7JRG - chains M and S of the 20 polymer chains in the assembly; structure by electron microscopy, 3.20 A resolution.

[Chain M]
Molecule: Mitochondrial-processing peptidase subunit beta, mitochondrial isoform X1
Organism: Vigna radiata var. radiata
UniProtKB: A0A1S3TWG4 (A0A1S3TWG4_VIGRR); residues 1-527 here = UniProt positions 1-527
Chain sequence (527 residues; numbered 1 to 527; the number before each row is that of its first residue):
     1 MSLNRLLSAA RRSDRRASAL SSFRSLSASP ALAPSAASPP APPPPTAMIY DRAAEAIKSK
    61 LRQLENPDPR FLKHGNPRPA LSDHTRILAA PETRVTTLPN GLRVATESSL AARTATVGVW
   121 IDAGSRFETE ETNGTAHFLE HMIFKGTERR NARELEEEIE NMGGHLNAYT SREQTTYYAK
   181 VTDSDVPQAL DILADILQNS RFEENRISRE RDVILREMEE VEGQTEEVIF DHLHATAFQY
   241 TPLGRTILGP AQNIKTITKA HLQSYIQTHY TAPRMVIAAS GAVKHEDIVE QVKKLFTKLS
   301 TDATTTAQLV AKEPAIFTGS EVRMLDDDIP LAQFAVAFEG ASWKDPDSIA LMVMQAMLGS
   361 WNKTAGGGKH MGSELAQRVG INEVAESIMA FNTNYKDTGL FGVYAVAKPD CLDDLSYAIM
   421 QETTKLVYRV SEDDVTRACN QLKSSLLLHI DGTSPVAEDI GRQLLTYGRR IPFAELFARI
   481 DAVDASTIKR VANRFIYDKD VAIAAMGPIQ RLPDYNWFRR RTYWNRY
Not modelled in the structure: 1-40
Bound ions: Zn2+: His137, His141, Glu217
Ligand contacts: 1,2-diacyl-sn-glycero-3-phosphocholine (PC1): Tyr497, Asp498, Tyr523, Asn525
Reported in the primary citation:
  - catalytic residues: His137, His141, Glu217
  - catalytic residues: Glu140 (by similarity / conservation)

[Chain S]
Molecule: cytochrome b-c1 complex subunit 8
Organism: Vigna radiata var. radiata
UniProtKB: A0A1S3U9S5 (A0A1S3U9S5_VIGRR); residues 1-72 here = UniProt positions 1-72
Chain sequence (72 residues; each row starts with the number of its first residue):
     1 MGKQIVPVKS VIYALSPFQQ KVMTGLWKDL PTKIHHKVSE NWISATLLLG PLVGTYAYVQ
    61 NYLEKEKLHH RY
Not modelled in the structure: 1-2
Ligand contacts:
  - 1,2-Distearoyl-sn-glycerophosphoethanolamine (3PE): Asn41, Ala45, Leu48, Leu49
  - 1,2-diacyl-sn-glycero-3-phosphocholine (PC1): Lys21, Val22, Met23, Thr24, Trp27

[Interface between chain M and chain S]
Contacting residue pairs - 27 pairs, chain M then chain S:
  Gln239(M) with Leu15(S)
  Thr318(M) with Leu15(S)
  Gly319(M) with Leu15(S); Ser16(S), hydrogen bond (backbone-backbone)
  Ser320(M) with Ala14(S)
  Glu321(M) with Ile12(S); Tyr13(S); Ala14(S), hydrogen bond (backbone-backbone)
  Val322(M) with Ile12(S); Tyr13(S), hydrophobic
  Arg323(M) with Val11(S); Ile12(S), hydrogen bond (backbone-backbone)
  Met324(M) with Ser10(S); Val11(S), hydrophobic
  Leu325(M) with Pro7(S), hydrophobic; Lys9(S); Ser10(S), hydrogen bond (backbone-backbone)
  Asp326(M) with Lys9(S), salt bridge
  Asp327(M) with Pro7(S)
  Asp500(M) with Ser16(S); Phe18(S); Gln19(S)
  Gln510(M) with Pro7(S)
  Tyr515(M) with Ser16(S); Pro17(S)
  Asn516(M) with Pro17(S)
  Arg519(M) with Phe18(S)
Interface residues without a listed pair, chain S (13 interface residues in all): Val8

[Summary]
The interface between chain M and chain S involves 16 residues on one side and 13 on the other, with 4
hydrogen bonds and 1 salt bridge. Polar pairs include Asp326(M)-Lys9(S), Gly319(M)-Ser16(S) and
Glu321(M)-Ala14(S). Chain M binds 1,2-diacyl-sn-glycero-3-phosphocholine. Ligands of chain S:
1,2-Distearoyl-sn-glycerophosphoethanolamine and 1,2-diacyl-sn-glycero-3-phosphocholine. From the paper:
catalytic residues His137(M), His141(M) and Glu217(M) among others.
Here chain M is Mitochondrial-processing peptidase subunit beta, mitochondrial isoform X1 and chain S is
cytochrome b-c1 complex subunit 8, both from Vigna radiata var. radiata. Entry 7JRG (Plant Mitochondrial
complex III2 from Vigna radiata) was determined by electron microscopy.
